5X50 - chains B and J of the 12 polymer chains in the assembly; structure by X-ray diffraction, 4.29 A resolution (low resolution: residue-level contacts below are approximate; hydrogen-bond / salt-bridge calls are withheld).

# Chain B
Name: DNA-directed RNA polymerase subunit beta
From: Komagataella phaffii (strain GS115 / ATCC 20864)
Notes: EC 2.7.7.6
UniProt: C4QZQ7 (C4QZQ7_KOMPG); residue numbers follow UniProt; this construct covers 1-1227
Chain sequence (1227 residues; numbered 1 to 1227; the number before each row is that of its first residue):
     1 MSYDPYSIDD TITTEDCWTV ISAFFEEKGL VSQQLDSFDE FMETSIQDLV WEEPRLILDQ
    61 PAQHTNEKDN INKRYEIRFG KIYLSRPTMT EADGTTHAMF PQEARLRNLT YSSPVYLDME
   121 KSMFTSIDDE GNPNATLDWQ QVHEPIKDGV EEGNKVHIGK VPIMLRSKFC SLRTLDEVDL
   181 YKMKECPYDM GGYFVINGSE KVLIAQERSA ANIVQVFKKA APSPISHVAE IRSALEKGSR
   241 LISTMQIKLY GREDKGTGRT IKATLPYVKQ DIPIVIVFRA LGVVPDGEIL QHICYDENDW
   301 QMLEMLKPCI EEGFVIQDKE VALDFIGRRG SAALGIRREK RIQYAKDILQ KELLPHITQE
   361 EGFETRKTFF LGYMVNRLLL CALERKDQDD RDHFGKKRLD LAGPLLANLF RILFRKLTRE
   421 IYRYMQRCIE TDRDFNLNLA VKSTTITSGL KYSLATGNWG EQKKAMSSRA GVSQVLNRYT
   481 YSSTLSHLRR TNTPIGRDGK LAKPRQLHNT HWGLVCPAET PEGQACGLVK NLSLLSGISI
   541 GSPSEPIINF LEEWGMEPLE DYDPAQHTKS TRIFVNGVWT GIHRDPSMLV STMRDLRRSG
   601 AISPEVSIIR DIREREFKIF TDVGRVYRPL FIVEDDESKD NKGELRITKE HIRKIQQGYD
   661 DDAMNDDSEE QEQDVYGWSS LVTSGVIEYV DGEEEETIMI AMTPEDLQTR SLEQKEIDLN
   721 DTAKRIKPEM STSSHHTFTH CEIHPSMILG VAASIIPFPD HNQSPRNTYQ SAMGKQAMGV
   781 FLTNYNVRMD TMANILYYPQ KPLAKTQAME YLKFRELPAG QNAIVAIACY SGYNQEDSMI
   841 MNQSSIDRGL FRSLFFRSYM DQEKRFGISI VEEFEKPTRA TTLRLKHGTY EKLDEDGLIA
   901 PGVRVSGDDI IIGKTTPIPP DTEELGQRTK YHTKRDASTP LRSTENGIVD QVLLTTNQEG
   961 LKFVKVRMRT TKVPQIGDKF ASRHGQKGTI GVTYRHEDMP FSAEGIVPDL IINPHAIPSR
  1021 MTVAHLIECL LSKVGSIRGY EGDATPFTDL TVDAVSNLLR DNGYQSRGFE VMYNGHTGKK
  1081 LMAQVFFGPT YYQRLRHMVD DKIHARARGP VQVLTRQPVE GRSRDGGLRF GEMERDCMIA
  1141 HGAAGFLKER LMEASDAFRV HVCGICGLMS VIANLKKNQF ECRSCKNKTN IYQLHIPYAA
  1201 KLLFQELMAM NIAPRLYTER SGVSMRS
Disordered / not traced: 1-12, 58-76, 122-154, 257-258, 328-338, 431-438, 496-501, 642-643, 656-674, 709-718, 729-736, 919-933, 1225-1227

# Chain J
Name: RNA polymerase subunit ABC10-beta, common to RNA polymerases I, II, and III
From: Komagataella phaffii (strain GS115 / ATCC 20864)
UniProt: C4R009 (C4R009_KOMPG); residue numbers follow UniProt; this construct covers 1-72
Chain sequence (72 residues; each row starts with the number of its first residue):
     1 MIIPVRCFSC GKVVGDKWDA YLRLLEEGKQ EGDALDELKL KRYCCRRMVL THVDLIEKFL
    61 RYNPLEKKDF DS
Disordered / not traced: 65-72

# Chain B / chain J interface
Residue-residue contacts - 50 pairs, chain B then chain J:
  Tyr181(B) - Arg61(J)
  Cys186(B) - Tyr62(J)
  Tyr188(B) - Lys58(J)
  Val780(B) - Leu55(J)
  Thr783(B) - Phe59(J)
  Thr783(B) - Tyr62(J)
  Asn784(B) - Tyr62(J)
  Tyr785(B) - Phe59(J)
  Tyr797(B) - Met1(J)
  Tyr798(B) - Pro4(J)
  Pro799(B) - Met1(J)
  Pro799(B) - Leu55(J)
  Gln800(B) - Phe8(J)
  Gln800(B) - Met48(J)
  Gln800(B) - Thr51(J)
  Lys801(B) - Leu50(J)
  Lys801(B) - Thr51(J)
  Lys801(B) - Val53(J)
  Leu803(B) - Thr51(J)
  Arg815(B) - Val53(J)
  Glu816(B) - Leu55(J)
  Glu816(B) - Lys58(J)
  Pro818(B) - Val53(J)
  Gln821(B) - Phe8(J)
  Asn822(B) - Arg47(J)
  Asn822(B) - Thr51(J)
  Ala823(B) - Arg47(J)
  Ile824(B) - Ser9(J)
  Ile824(B) - Arg47(J)
  Ser845(B) - Phe8(J)
  Arg848(B) - Cys7(J)
  Arg848(B) - Phe8(J)
  Arg848(B) - Ser9(J)
  Leu850(B) - Phe8(J)
  Ile1006(B) - Arg42(J)
  Ile1006(B) - Tyr43(J)
  Ile1006(B) - Cys44(J)
  Val1007(B) - Ser9(J)
  Asp1009(B) - Phe8(J)
  Asp1009(B) - Ser9(J)
  Asp1009(B) - Arg47(J)
  Lys1033(B) - Tyr43(J)
  Gly1035(B) - Leu50(J)
  Ser1036(B) - Tyr43(J)
  Ser1036(B) - Arg46(J)
  Ile1037(B) - Tyr43(J)
  Ile1037(B) - Arg46(J)
  Gly1039(B) - Leu50(J)
  Glu1070(B) - Tyr43(J)
  Pro1089(B) - Tyr43(J)
Other interface residues (no listed pair), chain B (43 interface residues in all): Glu177, Val178, Lys184, Ile795, Asn842, Gly849, Glu1004, Arg1038, Tyr1064, Phe1087
Other interface residues (no listed pair), chain J (23 interface residues in all): Cys10, Gly11, Glu31, Gly32

# Summary
43 residues of chain B and 23 residues of chain J are in contact.
Here chain B is DNA-directed RNA polymerase subunit beta and chain J is RNA polymerase subunit ABC10-beta,
common to RNA polymerases I, II, and III, both from Komagataella phaffii (strain GS115 / ATCC 20864). Entry
5X50 (RNA Polymerase II from Komagataella Pastoris (Type-2 crystal)) was determined by X-ray diffraction (same
publication as 5X4Z and 5X51).
